PDB entry 8TET | electron microscopy, 4.26 A resolution (low resolution: residue-level contacts below are approximate; hydrogen-bond / salt-bridge calls are withheld) | chains J and P of the 24 polymer chains in the assembly

== Chain J ==
Molecule: Major capsid protein
Organism: Human herpesvirus 5 strain AD169
UniProtKB: P16729 (MCP_HCMVA); residues 1-1370 here = UniProt positions 1-1370
Amino-acid sequence (1370 residues; numbered 1 to 1370; the number before each row is that of its first residue):
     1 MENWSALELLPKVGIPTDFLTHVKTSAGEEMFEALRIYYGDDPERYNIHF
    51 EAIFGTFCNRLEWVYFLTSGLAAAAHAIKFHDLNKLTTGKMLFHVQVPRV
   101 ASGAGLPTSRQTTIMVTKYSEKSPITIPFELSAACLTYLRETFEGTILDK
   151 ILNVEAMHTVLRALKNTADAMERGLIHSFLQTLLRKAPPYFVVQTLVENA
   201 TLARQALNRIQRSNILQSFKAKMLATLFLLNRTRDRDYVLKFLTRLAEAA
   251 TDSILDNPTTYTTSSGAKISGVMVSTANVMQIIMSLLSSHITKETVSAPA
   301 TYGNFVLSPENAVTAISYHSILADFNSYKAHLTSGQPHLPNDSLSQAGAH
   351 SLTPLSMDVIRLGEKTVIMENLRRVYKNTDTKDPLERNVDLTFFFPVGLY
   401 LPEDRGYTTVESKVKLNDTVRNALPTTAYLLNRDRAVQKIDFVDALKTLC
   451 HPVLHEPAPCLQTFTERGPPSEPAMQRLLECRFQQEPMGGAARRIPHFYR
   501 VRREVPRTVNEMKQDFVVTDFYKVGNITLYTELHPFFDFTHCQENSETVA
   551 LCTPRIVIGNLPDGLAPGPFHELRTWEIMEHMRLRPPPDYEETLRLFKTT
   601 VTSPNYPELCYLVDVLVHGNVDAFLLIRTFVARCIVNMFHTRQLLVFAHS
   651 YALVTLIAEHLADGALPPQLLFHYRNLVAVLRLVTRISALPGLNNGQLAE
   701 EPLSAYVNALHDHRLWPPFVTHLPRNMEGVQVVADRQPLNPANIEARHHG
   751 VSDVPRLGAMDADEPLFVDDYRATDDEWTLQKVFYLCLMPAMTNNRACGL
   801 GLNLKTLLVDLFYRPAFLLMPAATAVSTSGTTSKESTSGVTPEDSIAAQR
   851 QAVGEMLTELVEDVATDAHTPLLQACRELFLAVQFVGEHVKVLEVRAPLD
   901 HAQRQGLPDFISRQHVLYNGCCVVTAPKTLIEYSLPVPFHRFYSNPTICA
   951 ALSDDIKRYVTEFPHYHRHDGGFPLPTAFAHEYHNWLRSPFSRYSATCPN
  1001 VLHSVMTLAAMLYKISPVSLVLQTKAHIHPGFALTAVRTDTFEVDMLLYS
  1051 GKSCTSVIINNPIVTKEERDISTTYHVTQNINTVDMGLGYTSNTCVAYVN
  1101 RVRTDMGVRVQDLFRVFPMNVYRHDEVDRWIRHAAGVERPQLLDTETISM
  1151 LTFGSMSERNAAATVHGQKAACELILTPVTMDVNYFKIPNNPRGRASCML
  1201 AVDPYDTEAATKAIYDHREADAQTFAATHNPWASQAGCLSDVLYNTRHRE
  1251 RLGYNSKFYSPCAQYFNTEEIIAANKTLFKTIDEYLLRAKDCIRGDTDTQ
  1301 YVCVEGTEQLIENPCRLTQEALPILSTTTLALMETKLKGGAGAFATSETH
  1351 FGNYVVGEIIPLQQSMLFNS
Unresolved in the structure: 1-33, 825-844
Cystine bridges: C1292-C1303

== Chain P ==
Molecule: Small capsomere-interacting protein
Organism: Human herpesvirus 5 strain AD169
UniProtKB: Q7M6N6 (SCP_HCMVA); residues 1-75 here = UniProt positions 1-75
Amino-acid sequence (75 residues; row label = number of the first residue in the row):
     1 MSNTAPGPTVANKRDEKHRHVVNVVLELPTEISEATHPVLATMLSKYTRM
    51 SSLFNDKCAFKLDLLRMVAVSRTRR
Unresolved in the structure: 1-12

== Interface between chain J and chain P ==
Pairs across the interface (51):
  D622(J) - R75(P)
  L625(J) - R75(P)
  L626(J) - R75(P)
  H748(J) - R66(P)
  H749(J) - R66(P)
  G750(J) - R66(P)
  G750(J) - V70(P)
  V751(J) - R66(P)
  V751(J) - M67(P)
  S752(J) - D63(P)
  S752(J) - R66(P)
  S752(J) - M67(P)
  D753(J) - D63(P)
  D753(J) - R66(P)
  V754(J) - A59(P)
  V754(J) - F60(P)
  V754(J) - D63(P)
  L757(J) - A59(P)
  L757(J) - L62(P)
  L757(J) - D63(P)
  G758(J) - D56(P)
  K805(J) - D56(P)
  K805(J) - L62(P)
  L808(J) - L62(P)
  L808(J) - L65(P)
  V809(J) - C58(P)
  V809(J) - K61(P)
  F812(J) - L65(P)
  Y813(J) - L26(P)
  Y813(J) - L28(P)
  Y813(J) - K61(P)
  Y813(J) - L64(P)
  Y813(J) - L65(P)
  F817(J) - V68(P)
  L818(J) - L28(P)
  L818(J) - H37(P)
  L818(J) - L65(P)
  L819(J) - I32(P)
  M820(J) - V68(P)
  M820(J) - R72(P)
  P821(J) - R72(P)
  A822(J) - R72(P)
  A823(J) - R74(P)
  F880(J) - L65(P)
  F880(J) - A69(P)
  L881(J) - A69(P)
  L881(J) - T73(P)
  Q884(J) - R66(P)
  Q884(J) - A69(P)
  Q884(J) - V70(P)
  Q884(J) - T73(P)
Also at the interface, not in a pair above, chain J (30 interface residues in all): P755, V883, V886
Also at the interface, not in a pair above, chain P (24 interface residues in all): K46, L53

== In short ==
30 residues of chain J and 24 residues of chain P are in contact.
Chain J is Major capsid protein and chain P is Small capsomere-interacting protein, both from Human
herpesvirus 5 strain AD169; the structure, Human cytomegalovirus portal vertex, non-infectious enveloped
particle (NIEP) configuration 1 (NC1), was determined by electron microscopy (same publication as 8TEP, 8TES,
8TEU and 8TEW).
